PDB entry 6BOX | X-ray diffraction, 2.41 A resolution | chain A

Chain A:
Protein: Histone-lysine N-methyltransferase, H3 lysine-9 specific
From: Schizosaccharomyces pombe (strain 972 / ATCC 24843)
Notes: EC 2.1.1.43
Reference sequence: O60016 (CLR4_SCHPO); residue numbers follow UniProt; this construct covers 192-490
Amino-acid sequence (303 residues; numbered 188 to 490; the number before each row is that of its first residue):
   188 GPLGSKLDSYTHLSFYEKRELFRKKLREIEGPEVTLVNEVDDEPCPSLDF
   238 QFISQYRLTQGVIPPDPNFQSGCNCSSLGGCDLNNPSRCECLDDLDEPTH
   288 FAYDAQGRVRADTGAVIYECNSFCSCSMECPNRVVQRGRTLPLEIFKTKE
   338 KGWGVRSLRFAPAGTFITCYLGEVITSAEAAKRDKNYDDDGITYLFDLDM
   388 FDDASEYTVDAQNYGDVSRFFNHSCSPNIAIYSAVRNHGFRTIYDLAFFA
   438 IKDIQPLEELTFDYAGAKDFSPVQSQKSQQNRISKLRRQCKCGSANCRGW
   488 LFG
Disordered / not traced: 188-194, 371-379, 390-392, 460-472, 490
Construct notes: expression tag (188-191)
UniProt features mapped onto this chain:
  - region: Gly453 to Lys472 (Autoregulatory loop)
  - binding site (Zn(2+)): Cys260, Cys262, Cys268, Cys276, Cys278, Cys307, Cys311, Cys313, Cys317, Cys412, Cys477, Cys479, Cys484
  - binding site (S-adenosyl-L-methionine): Lys338 to Trp340, Tyr381, Arg406, Phe407 to His410, Cys477, Lys478
  - modified residue: Lys455 (N6,N6,N6-trimethyllysine), Lys464 (N6-methyllysine)
  - mutagenesis: Arg320 (R320H: Abolishes methyltransferase activity), Gly378 (G378S: Abolishes methyltransferase activity), Tyr451 (Y451N: Abolishes methyltransferase activity), Lys455 (K455R: Greatly diminishes Clr4 automethylation and causes hyperactivity towards histone H3K9), Gly486 (G486D: Abolishes methyltransferase activity)
Metal / ion sites: Zn2+ site 1: Cys260, Cys278, Cys307, Cys311; Zn2+ site 2: Cys260, Cys262, Cys268, Cys276; Zn2+ site 3: Cys268, Cys307, Cys313, Cys317; Zn2+ site 4: Cys412, Cys477, Cys479, Cys484
Small-molecule neighbours: S-adenosylhomocysteine (SAH): Lys338, Gly339, Trp340, Gly341, Thr380, Tyr381, Arg406, Phe407, Phe408, Asn409, His410, Tyr451, Lys455, Gln476, Cys477, Lys478, Cys479, Phe489
Reported in the primary citation:
  - post-translational modification sites: Lys455
  - binding site for S-adenosylhomocysteine: Lys455
  - conformationally variable residues (order/disorder transition): Lys455
  - mutagenesis - K455R, K472R: decreased catalytic activity on automethylation
  - mutagenesis - K464R: unchanged catalytic activity on automethylation
  - mutagenesis - K455R: decreased catalytic activity on H3 peptide (1-20)
  - mutagenesis - K455A: increased catalytic activity on H3 peptide (1-20)
  - mutagenesis - K472R: decreased catalytic activity on H3(1-20) peptide
  - mutagenesis - K472A: increased catalytic activity on H3(1-20) peptide
  - mutagenesis - K455A/K472A: increased catalytic activity on H3 substrate
  - mutagenesis - K455R/K472R: decreased catalytic activity on H3 peptide substrate
  - mutagenesis - Y451N: abolished catalytic activity on histone H3(1-20) peptide

Summary:
Bound to chain A: S-adenosylhomocysteine. Cys260, Cys278, Cys307 and Cys311 coordinate Zn2+ site 1. Curated
annotation (UniProt) lists 13 Zn2+-binding residues, 11 S-adenosyl-L-methionine-binding residues and 5
mutagenesis sites. The paper reports a binding site for S-adenosylhomocysteine at Lys455; K455R and K472R
reduce catalytic activity on automethylation; 8 substitutions were tested in all.
Chain A is Histone-lysine N-methyltransferase, H3 lysine-9 specific (Schizosaccharomyces pombe (strain 972 /
ATCC 24843)); the structure, Structure of the S. pombe Clr4 catalytic domain bound to SAH, was determined by
X-ray diffraction (same publication as 6BP4).
